Entry 6Q6U (X-ray diffraction, 1.81 A resolution); this record covers chain A.

[Chain A]
Name: Thioredoxin H-type
From: Chlamydomonas reinhardtii
UniProt: P80028 (TRXH_CHLRE); residues 0-112 here correspond to UniProt positions 1-113 (UniProt number = residue number + 1)
Sequence (113 residues; row label = number of the first residue in the row; numbering starts at 0):
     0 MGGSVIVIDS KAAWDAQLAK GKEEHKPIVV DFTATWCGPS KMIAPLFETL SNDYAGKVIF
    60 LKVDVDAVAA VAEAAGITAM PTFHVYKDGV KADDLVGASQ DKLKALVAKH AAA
Disordered / not traced: 0, 112
Differences from the reference sequence: engineered mutation Ser-39 (Cys40 in P80028)
Curated features (UniProtKB/Swiss-Prot):
  - active site: Cys-36 (Nucleophile)
  - site: Asp-30 (Deprotonates C-terminal active site Cys), Gly-37 (Contributes to redox potential value), Pro-38 (Contributes to redox potential value)

[In short]
UniProt lists active-site residue Cys-36.
Chain A is Thioredoxin H-type (Chlamydomonas reinhardtii); the structure, Crystal structure of C39S mutant of
thioredoxin h1 from Chlamydomonas reinhardtii, was determined by X-ray diffraction together with 6Q46, 6Q47,
6Q6T and 6Q6V from the same study.
